Entry 1RYS (X-ray diffraction, 2.03 A resolution); this record covers chains D and A of the 3 polymer chains in the assembly.

Chain D:
Molecule: 18-nt DNA strand
Sequence (18 nucleotides; numbered 1901 to 1918; the number before each row is that of its first residue):
  1901 TCTTTGAATCCTTCCCCC

Chain A:
Name: DNA polymerase IV
Organism: Sulfolobus solfataricus
Notes: EC 2.7.7.7
UniProt: Q97W02 (DPO42_SULSO); residues 1-352 here = UniProt positions 1-352
Chain sequence (352 residues; each row starts with the number of its first residue):
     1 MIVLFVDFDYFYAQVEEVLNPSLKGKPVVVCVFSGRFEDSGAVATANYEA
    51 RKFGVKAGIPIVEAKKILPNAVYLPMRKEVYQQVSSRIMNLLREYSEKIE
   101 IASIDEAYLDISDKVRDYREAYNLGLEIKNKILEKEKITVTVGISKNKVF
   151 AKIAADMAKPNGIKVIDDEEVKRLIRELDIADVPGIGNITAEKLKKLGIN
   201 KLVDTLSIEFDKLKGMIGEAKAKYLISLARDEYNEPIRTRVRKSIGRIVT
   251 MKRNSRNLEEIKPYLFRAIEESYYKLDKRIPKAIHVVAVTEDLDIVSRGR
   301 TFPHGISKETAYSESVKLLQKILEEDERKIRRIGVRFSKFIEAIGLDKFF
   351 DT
Disordered / not traced: 342-352
UniProt features mapped onto this chain:
  - active site: Glu106
  - binding site (Mg(2+)): Asp7, Asp105
  - site: Tyr12 (Substrate discrimination)
  - mutagenesis: Asp105 to Glu106 (Loss of function), Glu342 to Thr352 (Almost complete loss of interaction with PCNA)
Metal / ion sites: Ca2+ site 1: Asp7, Phe8, Asp105 (together with ATP); Ca2+ site 2: Asp105 (together with ATP); Ca2+ site 3: Asp294 (shared with 1 residue of chain C)
Small-molecule neighbours: ATP (adenosine-5'-triphosphate): Asp7, Asp9, Tyr10, Phe11, Ala44, Thr45, Arg51, Asp105, Glu106, Lys159
From the paper describing this entry:
  - catalytic residues: Asp7, Asp105, Glu106

How chain D and chain A interact:
Contacting residue pairs - 28 pairs, chain D then chain A:
  DC1902(D) - Arg36(A)  base contact
  DC1902(D) - Phe37(A)  phosphate contact
  DC1902(D) - Arg331(A)  base contact
  DT1903(D) - Gly41(A)  phosphate contact
  DT1903(D) - Ala42(A)  base contact
  DT1903(D) - Gly58(A)  hydrogen bond to the base
  DT1903(D) - Pro60(A)  sugar contact
  DT1904(D) - Val32(A)  phosphate contact
  DT1904(D) - Ser34(A)  hydrogen bond to the phosphate
  DT1904(D) - Gly41(A)  phosphate contact
  DT1904(D) - Arg331(A)  salt bridge to the phosphate
  DT1905(D) - Thr250(A)  hydrogen bond to the phosphate
  DT1905(D) - Arg332(A)  salt bridge to the phosphate
  DG1906(D) - Arg247(A)  salt bridge to the phosphate
  DG1906(D) - Ile248(A)  hydrogen bond to the phosphate
  DG1906(D) - Arg336(A)  sugar contact
  DA1907(D) - Arg242(A)  salt bridge to the phosphate
  DA1907(D) - Ser244(A)  sugar contact
  DA1907(D) - Ile245(A)  phosphate contact
  DA1907(D) - Gly246(A)  hydrogen bond to the phosphate
  DA1907(D) - Arg336(A)  salt bridge to the phosphate
  DA1908(D) - Arg242(A)  salt bridge to the phosphate
  DA1908(D) - Lys243(A)  hydrogen bond to the phosphate
  DA1908(D) - Ser244(A)  hydrogen bond to the phosphate
  DT1909(D) - Lys221(A)  phosphate contact
  DC1910(D) - Ala220(A)  phosphate contact
  DC1910(D) - Lys221(A)  salt bridge to the phosphate
  DC1911(D) - Gly218(A)  phosphate contact
Interface residues without a listed pair, chain A (25 interface residues in all): Glu219, Val241, Lys275

In short:
10 residues of chain D face 25 of chain A across their interface; the contacts include 7 hydrogen bonds and 7
salt bridges. Among the polar pairs are DT1903(D)-Gly58(A), DT1904(D)-Ser34(A) and DT1905(D)-Thr250(A). Bound
to chain A: ATP. The paper reports catalytic residues Asp7(A), Asp105(A) and Glu106(A).
Chain D is an 18-nt DNA strand and chain A is DNA polymerase IV (Sulfolobus solfataricus); the structure,
Replication of a cis-syn thymine dimer at atomic resolution, was determined by X-ray diffraction (same
publication as 1RYR).
